PDB entry 6HE2 | X-ray diffraction, 2.30 A resolution | chains A and B

Chain A:
Molecule: 2-hydroxyisobutyryl-CoA synthetase
Source organism: Aquincola tertiaricarbonis
Notes: EC 6.2.1.-
UniProt: I3VE75 (I3VE75_9BURK); numbering as in UniProt; present here: 1-98, 100-477
Chain sequence (499 residues; numbered -10 to 488 plus 1 insertion-coded residue; 1 number in that range is skipped by the numbering (no residue carries it; nothing is unmodelled there); the number before each row is that of its first residue; numbers below 1 keep their minus sign (Met-10 is residue -10)):
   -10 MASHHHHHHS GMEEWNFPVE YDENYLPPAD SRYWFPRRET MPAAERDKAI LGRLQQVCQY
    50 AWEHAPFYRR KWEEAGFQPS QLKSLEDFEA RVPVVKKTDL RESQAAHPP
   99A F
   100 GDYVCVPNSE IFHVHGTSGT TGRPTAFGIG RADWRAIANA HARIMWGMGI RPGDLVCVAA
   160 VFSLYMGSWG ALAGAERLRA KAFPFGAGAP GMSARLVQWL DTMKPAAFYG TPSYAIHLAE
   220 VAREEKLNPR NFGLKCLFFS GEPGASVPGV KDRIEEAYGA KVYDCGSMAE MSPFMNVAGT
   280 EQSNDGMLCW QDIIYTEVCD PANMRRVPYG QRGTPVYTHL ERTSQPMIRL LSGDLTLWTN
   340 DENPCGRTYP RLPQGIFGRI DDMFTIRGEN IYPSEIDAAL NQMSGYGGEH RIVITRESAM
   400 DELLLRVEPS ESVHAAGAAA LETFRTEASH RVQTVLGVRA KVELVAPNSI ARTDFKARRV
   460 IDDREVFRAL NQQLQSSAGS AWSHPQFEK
Not modelled in the structure: -10 to -5, 118-121, 396-398, 463-488
Sequence notes: initiating methionine (-10); expression tag (-9 to 0, 478-488)
Small-molecule neighbours:
  - 8LE / adenosine monophosphate: Lys86, Thr116, Met165, Gly166, Tyr208, Phe238, Ser239, Gly240, Glu241, Pro242, Asp263, Cys264, Gly265, Ser266, Met267, Ala268, Glu269, Phe273, Ser331, Asp333, Ile355, Arg358
  - coenzyme A (COA): Gly187, Ala188, Pro189, Gly190, Met191, Ser192, Thr210, Ser212, Tyr213, His216, Val220, Glu241

Chain B:
Molecule: 2-hydroxyisobutyryl-CoA synthetase
Source organism: Aquincola tertiaricarbonis
Notes: EC 6.2.1.-
UniProt: I3VE75 (I3VE75_9BURK); residue numbers follow UniProt; this construct covers 1-477
Chain sequence (499 residues; each row starts with the number of its first residue; numbers below 1 keep their minus sign (Met-10 is residue -10)):
   -10 MASHHHHHHS GMEEWNFPVE YDENYLPPAD SRYWFPRRET MPAAERDKAI LGRLQQVCQY
    50 AWEHAPFYRR KWEEAGFQPS QLKSLEDFEA RVPVVKKTDL RESQAAHPPF GDYVCVPNSE
   110 IFHVHGTSGT TGRPTAFGIG RADWRAIANA HARIMWGMGI RPGDLVCVAA VFSLYMGSWG
   170 ALAGAERLRA KAFPFGAGAP GMSARLVQWL DTMKPAAFYG TPSYAIHLAE VAREEKLNPR
   230 NFGLKCLFFS GEPGASVPGV KDRIEEAYGA KVYDCGSMAE MSPFMNVAGT EQSNDGMLCW
   290 QDIIYTEVCD PANMRRVPYG QRGTPVYTHL ERTSQPMIRL LSGDLTLWTN DENPCGRTYP
   350 RLPQGIFGRI DDMFTIRGEN IYPSEIDAAL NQMSGYGGEH RIVITRESAM DELLLRVEPS
   410 ESVHAAGAAA LETFRTEASH RVQTVLGVRA KVELVAPNSI ARTDFKARRV IDDREVFRAL
   470 NQQLQSSAGS AWSHPQFEK
Not modelled in the structure: -10 to -3, 118-120, 393-401, 440-488
Sequence notes: initiating methionine (-10); expression tag (-9 to 0, 478-488)
Small-molecule neighbours:
  - 8LE / adenosine monophosphate: Lys86, Gly166, Tyr208, Phe238, Ser239, Gly240, Glu241, Pro242, Asp263, Cys264, Gly265, Ser266, Met267, Ala268, Glu269, Phe273, Met286, Ser331, Asp333, Ile355, Arg358
  - coenzyme A (COA): Val160, Tyr164, Gly187, Ala188, Pro189, Gly190, Met191, Ser192, Thr210, Ser212, Tyr213, His216, Val220

Interface between chain A and chain B:
Residue-residue contacts - 73 pairs, chain A then chain B:
  Pro98(A) - Met202(B)  hydrophobic
  Phe99A(A) - Met202(B)  hydrophobic
  Asn107(A) - Lys180(B)  hydrogen bond (backbone-side chain)
  Ile110(A) - Ala179(B)
  Ile110(A) - Lys180(B)
  Phe111(A) - Glu175(B)
  Phe111(A) - Ala179(B)
  Phe111(A) - Lys180(B)
  Phe111(A) - Ala181(B)  hydrogen bond (backbone-backbone)
  His112(A) - Leu171(B)
  His112(A) - Glu175(B)  salt bridge
  His112(A) - Ala181(B)
  Val113(A) - Leu154(B)  hydrophobic
  Val113(A) - Ala181(B)  hydrogen bond (backbone-backbone)
  Val113(A) - Phe182(B)
  Val113(A) - Pro183(B)
  Val113(A) - Met202(B)  hydrophobic
  His114(A) - Pro183(B)
  Gly115(A) - Trp198(B)
  Pro123(A) - Trp198(B)  hydrophobic
  Thr124(A) - Trp198(B)
  Arg130(A) - Arg178(B)
  Leu154(A) - Val113(B)  hydrophobic
  Val160(A) - Met191(B)  hydrophobic
  Phe161(A) - Phe161(B)  hydrophobic
  Phe161(A) - Trp168(B)  hydrophobic
  Ser162(A) - Pro183(B)
  Ser162(A) - Phe184(B)  hydrogen bond (side chain-backbone)
  Ser162(A) - Met191(B)
  Leu163(A) - Phe182(B)  hydrophobic
  Leu163(A) - Phe184(B)  hydrophobic
  Leu163(A) - Trp198(B)
  Tyr164(A) - Arg194(B)  hydrogen bond
  Trp168(A) - Phe161(B)  hydrophobic
  Trp168(A) - Trp168(B)  hydrophobic
  Trp168(A) - Leu171(B)  hydrophobic
  Trp168(A) - Pro183(B)  hydrophobic
  Leu171(A) - His112(B)
  Leu171(A) - Trp168(B)  hydrophobic
  Glu175(A) - Phe111(B)
  Glu175(A) - His112(B)  salt bridge
  Arg178(A) - Arg130(B)
  Ala179(A) - Phe111(B)
  Lys180(A) - Asn107(B)
  Lys180(A) - Ile110(B)
  Lys180(A) - Phe111(B)
  Ala181(A) - Phe111(B)  hydrogen bond (backbone-backbone)
  Ala181(A) - His112(B)
  Ala181(A) - Val113(B)  hydrogen bond (backbone-backbone)
  Phe182(A) - Val113(B)
  Phe182(A) - Leu163(B)  hydrophobic
  Pro183(A) - His112(B)
  Pro183(A) - Val113(B)
  Pro183(A) - His114(B)
  Pro183(A) - Ser162(B)
  Pro183(A) - Trp168(B)  hydrophobic
  Phe184(A) - Phe161(B)
  Phe184(A) - Ser162(B)  hydrogen bond (backbone-side chain)
  Phe184(A) - Leu163(B)  hydrophobic
  Gly187(A) - Ala188(B)
  Gly187(A) - Pro189(B)
  Ala188(A) - Gly187(B)
  Met191(A) - Ser162(B)
  Arg194(A) - Tyr164(B)
  Trp198(A) - His114(B)
  Trp198(A) - Pro123(B)  hydrophobic
  Trp198(A) - Thr124(B)
  Trp198(A) - Ala125(B)  hydrophobic
  Trp198(A) - Leu163(B)
  Thr201(A) - Arg122(B)  hydrogen bond
  Met202(A) - Pro98(B)  hydrophobic
  Met202(A) - Phe99(B)  hydrophobic
  Met202(A) - Val113(B)  hydrophobic
Other interface residues (no listed pair), chain A (39 interface residues in all): Thr116, Ala125, Gly185, Pro189
Other interface residues (no listed pair), chain B (39 interface residues in all): Gly115, Thr116, Val160, Gly185

Summary:
Chain A and chain B each contribute 39 residues to their interface, with 9 hydrogen bonds and 2 salt bridges.
Among the polar pairs are His112(A)-Glu175(B), Asn107(A)-Lys180(B) and Ser162(A)-Phe184(B). Ligands of chain
A: 8LE / adenosine monophosphate and coenzyme A.
Chain A and chain B are both 2-hydroxyisobutyryl-CoA synthetase (Aquincola tertiaricarbonis); the structure,
Crystal structure of an open conformation of 2-Hydroxyisobutyryl-CoA Ligase (HCL) in complex with 2-HIB-AMP
and CoA, was determined by X-ray diffraction (same publication as 6HDW, 6HDX, 6HDY and 6HE0).
